8ZDL - chains O and P of the 42 polymer chains in the assembly; structure by electron microscopy, 3.78 A resolution.

[Chain O (and P)]
Name: Stopper Protein (gp10)
Organism: Mycolicibacterium smegmatis MC2 155
Notes: chain P of this document is another copy of the same molecule, construct and numbering; everything in this record applies to it too
Amino-acid sequence (112 residues; numbered 1 to 112; the number before each row is that of its first residue):
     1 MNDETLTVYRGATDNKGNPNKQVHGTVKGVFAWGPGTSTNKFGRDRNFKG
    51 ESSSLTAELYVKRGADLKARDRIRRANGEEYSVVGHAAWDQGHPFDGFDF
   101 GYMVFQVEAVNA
Disordered / not traced: 1, 112

[How chain O and chain P interact]
Residue-residue contacts - 25 pairs, chain O then chain P:
  Thr-56(O) with Lys-41(P)
  Glu-58(O) with Lys-41(P), salt bridge
  Arg-70(O) with Glu-51(P), salt bridge
  Val-84(O) with Phe-42(P)
  Gly-85(O) with Phe-42(P)
  His-86(O) with Trp-33(P), hydrogen bond; Phe-42(P); Leu-55(P); Tyr-81(P), hydrogen bond
  Ala-88(O) with Trp-33(P), hydrophobic
  Trp-89(O) with Ala-32(P), hydrophobic; Trp-33(P); Gly-34(P); Ser-38(P)
  Asp-90(O) with Trp-33(P)
  Gln-91(O) with Phe-31(P), hydrogen bond (side chain-backbone); Trp-33(P)
  His-93(O) with Asn-2(P)
  Pro-94(O) with Asn-2(P); Asp-3(P); Val-30(P), hydrophobic
  Gly-97(O) with Asn-2(P)
  Gln-106(O) with Asn-40(P); Lys-41(P); Phe-42(P), hydrogen bond (side chain-backbone)
Other interface residues (no listed pair), chain O (20 interface residues in all): Thr-13, Pro-35, Asn-40, Arg-72, Phe-95, Asp-96
Other interface residues (no listed pair), chain P (19 interface residues in all): Gly-36, Thr-39, Arg-75, Tyr-102, Ala-109

[Overview]
20 residues of chain O face 19 of chain P across their interface; the contacts include 4 hydrogen bonds and 2
salt bridges. Among the polar pairs are Glu-58(O)/Lys-41(P), Arg-70(O)/Glu-51(P) and His-86(O)/Trp-33(P).
Both chains are Stopper Protein (gp10) (Mycolicibacterium smegmatis MC2 155). Entry 8ZDL (Cryo-EM structure of
Mycobacteriophage Douge genome-free connector (gp5, gp9, gp10, gp12 and gp13)) was determined by electron
microscopy, deposited together with 8ZDJ, 8ZDK, 8ZDO and 8ZDQ.
